PDB entry 6K15 | electron microscopy, 3.40 A resolution | chains C and K of the 13 polymer chains in the assembly

[Chain C]
Name: Chromatin structure-remodeling complex protein RSC30
Source organism: Saccharomyces cerevisiae S288C
UniProtKB: P38781 (RSC30_YEAST); residue numbers follow UniProt; this construct covers 1-883
Sequence (883 residues; each row starts with the number of its first residue):
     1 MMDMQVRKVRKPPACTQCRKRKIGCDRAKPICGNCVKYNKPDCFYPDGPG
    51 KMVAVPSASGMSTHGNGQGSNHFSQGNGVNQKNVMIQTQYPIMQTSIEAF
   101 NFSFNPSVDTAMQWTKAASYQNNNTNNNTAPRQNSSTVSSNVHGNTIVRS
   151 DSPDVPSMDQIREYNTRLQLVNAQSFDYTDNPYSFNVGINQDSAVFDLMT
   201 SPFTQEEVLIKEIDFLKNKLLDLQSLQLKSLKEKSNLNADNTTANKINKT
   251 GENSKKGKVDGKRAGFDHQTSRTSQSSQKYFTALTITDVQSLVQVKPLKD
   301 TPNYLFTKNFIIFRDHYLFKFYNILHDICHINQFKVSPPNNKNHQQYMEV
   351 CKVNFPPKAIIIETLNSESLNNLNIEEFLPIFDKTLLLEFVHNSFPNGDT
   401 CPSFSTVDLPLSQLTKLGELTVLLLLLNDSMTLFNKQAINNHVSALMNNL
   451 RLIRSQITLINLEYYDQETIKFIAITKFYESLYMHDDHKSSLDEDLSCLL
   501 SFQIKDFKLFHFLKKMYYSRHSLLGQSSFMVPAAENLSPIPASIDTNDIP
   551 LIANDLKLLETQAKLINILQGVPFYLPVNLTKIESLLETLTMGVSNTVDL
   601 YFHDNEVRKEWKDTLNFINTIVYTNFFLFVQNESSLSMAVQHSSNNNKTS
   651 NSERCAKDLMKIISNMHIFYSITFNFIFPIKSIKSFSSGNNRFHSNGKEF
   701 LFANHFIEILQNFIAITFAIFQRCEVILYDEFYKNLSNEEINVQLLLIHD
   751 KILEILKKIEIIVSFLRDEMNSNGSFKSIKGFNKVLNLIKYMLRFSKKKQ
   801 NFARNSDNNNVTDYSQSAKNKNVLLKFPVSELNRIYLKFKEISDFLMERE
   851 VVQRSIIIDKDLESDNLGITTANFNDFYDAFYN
Not modelled in the structure: 1-193, 227-883

[Chain K]
Name: Chromatin structure-remodeling complex protein RSC3
Source organism: Saccharomyces cerevisiae S288C
UniProtKB: Q06639 (RSC3_YEAST); numbering as in UniProt (aligned over 1-885)
Sequence (885 residues; each row starts with the number of its first residue):
     1 MDIRGRKMKKPPACVQCRKRKIGCDRVKPICGNCMKHNKMDCFYPDVPGQ
    51 YVPSSSSSSNTRQVANGPYLNSYYASRRVSKETAALLQKNPELASLEQIR
   101 EYNTRLQLLNAQNQLNNRSSAANATLNQQHTQYIPKSVPSLESKPVTSAN
   151 ESSTPLNWVQGPAIFHMLTSPYTQDEIINHEMNFLKGRLLELQEITGKKI
   201 TGVNLDLKQDSSAQMQSSHSNRNQEEFLTIKKRKLSEDGVTDGDGKPIPE
   251 SERRPHLNEFKDLDPQFLDTNKVFNVFNSAISEEGRNRLWLLPKNINKSS
   301 IFQIQYLIERDPFLFKFFNDLNILIETQFNGPLHDLVASRNSIERNSGIS
   351 QILKFPSQSITQTLINKYLSTITETNSILPILKPKRLLPIVEQLFPSNTI
   401 NKPNSKDFETIFQVFSVTNDQLLNLGFITLCLLILFESLNSTVLIPLRDD
   451 EHLQLFNVLFNYLPLLKSNLTTLRFEIEKRSMCNIETLRFISLWKYYQFV
   501 MDTSSSSSFVIDYDEDMHMACLLSLNHETQNQSHILTWNFIFKNYCWRHL
   551 FLGQLPLLMSEPFTNSTPIIDPLLNNDFELIDFEVNLMKYLQSKDQQLSI
   601 DKIIQLIKLLKNKNIEVSQGCLTTPSIINNIMDSLIYRNSMLYLNFYLLL
   651 QFETLKNYAKFNEILEDFLELSRETLFFVFSNLANIKFAGHEFTFINKSI
   701 VVLQTLVLMLLALYQRSFDSSKRTNDANEISEQTDIHSNNDNSKRIKNKN
   751 VIHLIINKIAMLLSDYTKNCKKQNKLIENLIIKIKTISKYIKNLEENKVT
   801 TSADSNYSINNGFSGISAEQLIKLNHELSKISESLIKTDFYEQRKNSTVS
   851 NGVLGAAAPVDSDANSDTFGLTKENFNEVFEAIRS
Not modelled in the structure: 1-154, 197-885

[Interface between chain C and chain K]
Contacting residue pairs (40):
  Ala194(C) with Ile164(K), hydrogen bond (backbone-backbone); Phe165(K); His166(K)
  Val195(C) with Pro162(K); Ile164(K), hydrogen bond (backbone-backbone)
  Phe196(C) with Gln160(K); Gly161(K); Ala163(K), hydrophobic; Arg188(K)
  Asp197(C) with Gln160(K), hydrogen bond (backbone-side chain); Gly161(K), hydrogen bond (backbone-backbone)
  Leu198(C) with Val159(K); Gln160(K)
  Met199(C) with Asn157(K); Trp158(K); Val159(K), hydrogen bond (backbone-backbone)
  Thr200(C) with Leu156(K); Asn157(K)
  Ser201(C) with Pro155(K); Asn157(K), hydrogen bond (backbone-backbone); Val159(K)
  Pro202(C) with Asn157(K)
  Phe203(C) with Asn157(K)
  Gln205(C) with Val159(K)
  Leu209(C) with Leu192(K), hydrophobic; Ile195(K), hydrophobic
  Glu212(C) with Pro162(K); Arg188(K), salt bridge; Leu192(K)
  Ile213(C) with Leu192(K), hydrophobic; Thr196(K)
  Leu216(C) with Leu185(K), hydrophobic; Arg188(K); Leu189(K), hydrophobic
  Lys219(C) with Glu181(K), salt bridge; Leu185(K)
  Leu220(C) with Leu189(K), hydrophobic
  Leu223(C) with Met182(K), hydrophobic; Leu185(K), hydrophobic
  Gln224(C) with Met182(K)
Interface residues without a listed pair, chain C (22 interface residues in all): Thr204, Val208, Lys217

[Overview]
The interface between chain C and chain K involves 22 residues on one side and 20 on the other; the contacts
include 6 hydrogen bonds and 2 salt bridges. Polar contacts include Glu212(C)-Arg188(K), Lys219(C)-Glu181(K)
and Asp197(C)-Gln160(K).
Chain C is Chromatin structure-remodeling complex protein RSC30 and chain K is Chromatin structure-remodeling
complex protein RSC3, both from Saccharomyces cerevisiae S288C; the structure, RSC substrate-recruitment
module, was determined by electron microscopy, deposited together with 6KW3 and 6KW4.
